PDB entry 6OER | electron microscopy, 3.29 A resolution | chains G and H of the 9 polymer chains in the assembly

== Chain G ==
Molecule: 61-nt DNA strand
Sequence (61 nucleotides; each row starts with the number of its first residue):
     1 CGGGTTTTTG TCTGGCTTCA CACTTGATTT GCATCACTGT TTAAGACAGG CCAGATCCAG
    61 G
Disordered / not traced: 58-61

== Chain H ==
Name: High mobility group protein B1
UniProtKB: Q08IE6 (HMGB1_HORSE); residues 1-163 here = UniProt positions 1-163
Amino-acid sequence (163 residues; numbered 1 to 163; the number before each row is that of its first residue):
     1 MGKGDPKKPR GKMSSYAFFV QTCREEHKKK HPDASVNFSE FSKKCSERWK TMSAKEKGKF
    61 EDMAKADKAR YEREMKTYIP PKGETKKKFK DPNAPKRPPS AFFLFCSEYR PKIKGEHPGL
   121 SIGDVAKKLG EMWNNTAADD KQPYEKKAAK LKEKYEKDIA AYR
Disordered / not traced: 1-98, 120-121, 137-163
Swiss-Prot annotation at these positions:
  - DNA-binding region: Pro9 to Ile79 (HMG box 1), Pro95 to Arg163 (HMG box 2)
  - region: Lys3 to Ser15 (LPS binding (delipidated)), His27 to Lys43 (NLS 1), Pro80 to Lys96 (LPS binding (Lipid A)), Phe89 to Glu108 (Cytokine-stimulating activity)
  - motif: His27 to Lys43 (Nuclear localization signal (NLS) 1)
  - binding site (heparin): Met1 to Arg10
  - site (Cleavage): Arg10, Gly11, Asp67, Lys68
  - modified residue: Lys3 (N6-acetyllysine), Lys7 (N6-acetyllysine), Lys8 (N6-acetyllysine), Lys12 (N6-acetyllysine), Cys23 (Cysteine sulfonic acid (-SO3H)), Lys28 (N6-acetyllysine), Lys29 (N6-acetyllysine), Lys30 (N6-acetyllysine), Ser35 (Phosphoserine), Lys43 (N6-acetyllysine), Cys45 (Cysteine sulfonic acid (-SO3H)), Lys90 (N6-acetyllysine), Ser100 (Phosphoserine), Cys106 (Cysteine sulfonic acid (-SO3H)), Lys127 (N6-acetyllysine), Lys128 (N6-acetyllysine), Lys141 (N6-acetyllysine)
  - cross-link (Isoglutamyl lysine isopeptide (Lys-Gln)): Lys28 (interchain with Q-?), Lys43 (interchain with Q-?), Lys44 (interchain with Q-?), Lys68 (interchain with Q-?)

== Chain G / chain H interface ==
Pairs across the interface (8):
  DA22(G) - Ile122(H)  base contact
  DC23(G) - Gly123(H)  sugar contact
  DC23(G) - Lys127(H)  hydrogen bond to the phosphate
  DT24(G) - Phe102(H)  base contact
  DT24(G) - Lys127(H)  salt bridge to the phosphate
  DT25(G) - Phe102(H)  sugar contact
  DT25(G) - Trp133(H)  sugar contact
  DG26(G) - Trp133(H)  sugar contact
Interface residues without a listed pair, chain G (6 interface residues in all): DA27
Interface residues without a listed pair, chain H (7 interface residues in all): Ser100, Asn134

== Summary ==
Chain G and chain H form an interface of 6 and 7 residues respectively, with 1 hydrogen bond and 1 salt
bridge. Polar contacts include DC23(G)-Lys127(H) and DT24(G)-Lys127(H). UniProt lists a DNA-binding region and
10 heparin-binding residues on chain H.
Here chain G is a 61-nt DNA strand and chain H is High mobility group protein B1. Entry 6OER (Cryo-EM
structure of mouse RAG1/2 NFC complex (DNA2)) was determined by electron microscopy (same publication as 6OEM,
6OEN, 6OEO, 6OEP, 6OEQ and 6V0V).
